7ZF2 - chains D and F of the 6 polymer chains in the assembly; structure by electron microscopy, 3.86 A resolution.

== Chain D ==
Name: DNA-directed RNA polymerase subunit beta'
Organism: Mycobacterium tuberculosis
Notes: EC 2.7.7.6
UniProt: P9WGY7 (RPOC_MYCTU); numbering as in UniProt (aligned over 4-1316)
Chain sequence (1319 residues; row label = number of the first residue in the row):
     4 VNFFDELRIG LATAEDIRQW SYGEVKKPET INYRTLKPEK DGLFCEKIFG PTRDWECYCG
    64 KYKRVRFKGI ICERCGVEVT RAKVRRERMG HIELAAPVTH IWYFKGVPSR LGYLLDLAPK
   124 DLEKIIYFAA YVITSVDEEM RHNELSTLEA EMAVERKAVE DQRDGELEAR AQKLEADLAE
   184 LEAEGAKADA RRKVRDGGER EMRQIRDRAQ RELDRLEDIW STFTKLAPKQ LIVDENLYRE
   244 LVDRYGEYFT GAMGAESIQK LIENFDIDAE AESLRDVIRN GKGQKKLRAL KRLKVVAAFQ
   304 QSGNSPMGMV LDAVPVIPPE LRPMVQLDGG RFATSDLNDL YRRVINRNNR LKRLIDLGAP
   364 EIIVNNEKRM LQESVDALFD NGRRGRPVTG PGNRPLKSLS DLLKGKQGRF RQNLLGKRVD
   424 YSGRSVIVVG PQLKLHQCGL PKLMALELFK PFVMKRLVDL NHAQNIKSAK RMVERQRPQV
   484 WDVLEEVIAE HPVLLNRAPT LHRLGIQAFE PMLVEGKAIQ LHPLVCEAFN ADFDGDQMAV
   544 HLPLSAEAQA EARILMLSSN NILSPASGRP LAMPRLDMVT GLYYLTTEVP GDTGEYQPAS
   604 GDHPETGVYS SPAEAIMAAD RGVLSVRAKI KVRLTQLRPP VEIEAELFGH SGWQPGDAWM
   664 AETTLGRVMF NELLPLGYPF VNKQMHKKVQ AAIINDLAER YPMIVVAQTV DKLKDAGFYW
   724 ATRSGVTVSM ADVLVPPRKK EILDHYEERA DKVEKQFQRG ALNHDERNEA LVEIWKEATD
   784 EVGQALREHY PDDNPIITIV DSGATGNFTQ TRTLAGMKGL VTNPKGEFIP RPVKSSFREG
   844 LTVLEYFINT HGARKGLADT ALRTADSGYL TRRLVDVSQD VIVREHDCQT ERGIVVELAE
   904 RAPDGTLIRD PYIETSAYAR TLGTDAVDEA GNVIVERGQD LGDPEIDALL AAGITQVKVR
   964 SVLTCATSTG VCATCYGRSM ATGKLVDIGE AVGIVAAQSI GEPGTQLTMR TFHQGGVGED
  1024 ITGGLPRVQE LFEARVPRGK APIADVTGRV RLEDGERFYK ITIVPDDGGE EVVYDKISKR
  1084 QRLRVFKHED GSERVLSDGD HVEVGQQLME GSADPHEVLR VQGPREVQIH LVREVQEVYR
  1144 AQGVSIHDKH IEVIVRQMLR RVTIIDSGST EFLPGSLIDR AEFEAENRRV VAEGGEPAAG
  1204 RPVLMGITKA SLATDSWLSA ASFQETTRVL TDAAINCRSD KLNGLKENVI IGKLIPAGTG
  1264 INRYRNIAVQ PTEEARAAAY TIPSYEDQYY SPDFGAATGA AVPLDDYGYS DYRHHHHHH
Not modelled in the structure: 1012-1025, 1282-1322
Sequence notes: expression tag (1317-1322)
Bound ions: Zn2+ site 1: Cys60, Cys62, Cys75, Cys78; Zn2+ site 2: Cys891, Cys968, Cys975, Cys978
Ligand contacts: Mg2+ (MG): Asp535, Asp537, Asp539
UniProt features mapped onto this chain:
  - binding site (Zn(2+)): Cys60, Cys62, Cys75, Cys78, Cys891, Cys968, Cys975, Cys978
  - binding site (Mg(2+)): Asp535, Asp537, Asp539

== Chain F ==
Name: RNA polymerase sigma factor SigB
Organism: Mycobacterium tuberculosis
UniProt: P9WGI4 (SIGB_MYCTO); numbering as in UniProt (aligned over 1-323)
Chain sequence (343 residues; row label = number of the first residue in the row; numbers below 1 keep their minus sign (Met-19 is residue -19)):
   -19 MGSSHHHHHH SSGLVPRGSH MADAPTRATT SRVDSDLDAQ SPAADLVRVY LNGIGKTALL
    41 NAAGEVELAK RIEAGLYAEH LLETRKRLGE NRKRDLAAVV RDGEAARRHL LEANLRLVVS
   101 LAKRYTGRGM PLLDLIQEGN LGLIRAMEKF DYTKGFKFST YATWWIRQAI TRGMADQSRT
   161 IRLPVHLVEQ VNKLARIKRE MHQHLGREAT DEELAAESGI PIDKINDLLE HSRDPVSLDM
   221 PVGSEEEAPL GDFIEDAEAM SAENAVIAEL LHTDIRSVLA TLDEREHQVI RLRFGLDDGQ
   281 PRTLDQIGKL FGLSRERVRQ IERDVMSKLR HGERADRLRS YAS
Not modelled in the structure: -19 to 16, 159-323
Sequence notes: initiating methionine (-19); expression tag (-18 to 0)
UniProt features mapped onto this chain:
  - DNA-binding region: Leu284 to Arg303 (H-T-H motif)
  - region: Asp25 to Glu59 (Sigma-70 factor domain-1)
  - motif: Asp114 to Gln117 (Polymerase core binding)

== How chain D and chain F interact ==
Contacting residue pairs (22):
  Ala121(D) - Leu17(F)  hydrophobic
  Pro122(D) - Leu17(F)
  Pro122(D) - Asp18(F)
  Pro122(D) - Ala19(F)
  Lys123(D) - Ala19(F)
  Glu238(D) - Lys36(F)  salt bridge
  Asn239(D) - Lys36(F)  hydrogen bond
  Arg242(D) - Lys36(F)
  Arg353(D) - Asp114(F)  salt bridge
  Arg353(D) - Gln117(F)  hydrogen bond
  Arg353(D) - Glu118(F)  salt bridge
  Leu357(D) - Leu121(F)  hydrophobic
  Ile365(D) - Tyr30(F)  hydrophobic
  Ile365(D) - Ile34(F)  hydrophobic
  Ile366(D) - Tyr30(F)
  Ile366(D) - Asn120(F)
  Asn369(D) - Tyr30(F)
  Glu370(D) - Gln117(F)
  Met373(D) - Leu113(F)
  Met373(D) - Gln117(F)  hydrogen bond
  Glu376(D) - Leu26(F)
  Arg387(D) - Ala23(F)
Other interface residues (no listed pair), chain D (20 interface residues in all): Val110, Glu126, Arg291, Arg356, Arg372
Other interface residues (no listed pair), chain F (16 interface residues in all): Ser21, Ile116

== Summary ==
20 residues of chain D and 16 residues of chain F are in contact; the contacts include 3 hydrogen bonds and 3
salt bridges. Among the polar pairs are Glu238(D)-Lys36(F), Arg353(D)-Asp114(F) and Arg353(D)-Glu118(F). Bound
to chain D: Mg2+.
Chain D is DNA-directed RNA polymerase subunit beta' and chain F is RNA polymerase sigma factor SigB, both
from Mycobacterium tuberculosis; the structure, Protomeric substructure from an octameric assembly of M.
tuberculosis RNA polymerase in complex with sigma-b initiation ..., was determined by electron microscopy
together with 7Z8Q, 7Q4U, 7Q59 and 7PP4 from the same study.
